Entry 9JSB (electron microscopy, 2.93 A resolution); this record covers chains A and D of the 6 polymer chains in the assembly.

[Chain A]
Protein: Ago
Organism: Novosphingopyxis baekryungensis DSM 16222
Amino-acid sequence (485 residues; row label = number of the first residue in the row):
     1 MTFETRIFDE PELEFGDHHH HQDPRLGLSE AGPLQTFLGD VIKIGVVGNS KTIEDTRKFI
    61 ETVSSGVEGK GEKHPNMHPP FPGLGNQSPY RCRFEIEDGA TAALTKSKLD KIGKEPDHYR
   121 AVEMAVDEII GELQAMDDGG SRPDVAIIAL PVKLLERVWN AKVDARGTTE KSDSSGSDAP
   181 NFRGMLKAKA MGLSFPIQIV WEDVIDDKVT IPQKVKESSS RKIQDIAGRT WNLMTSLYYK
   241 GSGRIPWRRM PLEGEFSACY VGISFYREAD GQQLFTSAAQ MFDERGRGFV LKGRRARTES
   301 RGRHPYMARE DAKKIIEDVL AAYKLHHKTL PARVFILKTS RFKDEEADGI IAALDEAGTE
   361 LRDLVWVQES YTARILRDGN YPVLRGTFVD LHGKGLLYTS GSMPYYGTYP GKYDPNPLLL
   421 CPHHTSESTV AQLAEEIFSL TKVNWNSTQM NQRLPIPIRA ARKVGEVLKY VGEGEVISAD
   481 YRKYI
Unresolved in the structure: 1-2
Metal / ion sites: Mg2+: N446 (shared with 2 residues of chain G)
From the paper describing this entry:
  - self-association interface (contacts with another copy of this molecule); pairs are residue here / residue on that copy: T168-R301
  - binding site for the 5-nt RNA strand: W159, N181, F182, R183, K187, W201, R221, Q224, N232, L233, K240, S447, N451, R459
  - specificity-determining residues: N181, N232
  - mutagenesis - E97A/G140A/R142A/R244A, Q134A/R142A/R295A/D480A, E253A/F256A/R285A/R287A/K324A/E360A: abolished catalytic activity

[Chain D]
Protein: Dren-apaz
Organism: Novosphingopyxis baekryungensis DSM 16222
Amino-acid sequence (442 residues; numbered 1 to 442; the number before each row is that of its first residue):
     1 MTKKITANQI IGEIGENEVR GRFLTLGWQF DGRSRLEAGI DGIAEVMNEG QPMARMIAVQ
    61 IKSTKEGKYT SESDTSFTYL LRTQDLAYWR GSNLPVIVVF YRQSDHSFYW KEVSRDAGPG
   121 ERRLNIDKVA DLFNASTVNK LAALTVPKTG LGYYVPPLGG GEDALINMLP LTLPNEMYIA
   181 STTYEPRKAI AVILNGDGPK RFDWVINGGT FWSFHDPRTS ACSEIVDIDQ VEAINTKELA
   241 LHDDIDEQNR FSHLLRQTLR YQTDSDLGWD KDHKALYFRA IEREVSRNFA YTSSKKKTDA
   301 NVVSVFKNSK DETRVSFVRH HAFSPRFELM ADQWYLIITP TYYYTTNGYA PHQFAAPLLA
   361 GKKRLDKSAA LRGQVIMWHR FLTQSDHEDL FHSEETPEAY LMFGEPPSIH LDVRVPEDGW
   421 VKEKVKRIDE AAQGEGLFSD DI
Unresolved in the structure: 1-160, 187-192, 307-317, 383-399, 414-442
From the paper describing this entry:
  - self-association interface (contacts with another copy of this molecule); pairs are residue here / residue on that copy: Y261-F354 (pi stacking), F354-R260
  - mutagenesis - E13A/N17A/R20A/Q29A/D31A/R33A/E45A, D41A, Q60A: abolished catalytic activity
  - mutagenesis - K62A: decreased catalytic activity

[Chain A / chain D interface]
Contacting residue pairs (41):
  F3(A) - M330(D)  hydrophobic
  F3(A) - I409(D)  hydrogen bond (backbone-backbone)
  T5(A) - H410(D)  hydrogen bond
  T5(A) - L411(D)
  I7(A) - D412(D)
  Y371(A) - E328(D)  hydrogen bond
  Y371(A) - I337(D)
  T372(A) - R326(D)  hydrogen bond
  T372(A) - I337(D)
  T372(A) - T339(D)
  A373(A) - I337(D)  hydrophobic
  R374(A) - N167(D)
  L376(A) - A164(D)
  L376(A) - L165(D)
  L376(A) - H410(D)
  L376(A) - D412(D)
  R377(A) - A164(D)
  R377(A) - L165(D)  hydrogen bond (backbone-backbone)
  R377(A) - N167(D)  hydrogen bond
  R377(A) - L371(D)
  R377(A) - R372(D)  hydrogen bond (backbone-side chain)
  R377(A) - V375(D)
  D378(A) - E162(D)
  D378(A) - D163(D)
  D378(A) - A164(D)
  D378(A) - D366(D)
  D378(A) - K367(D)  salt bridge
  G379(A) - L365(D)
  G379(A) - D366(D)  hydrogen bond (backbone-backbone)
  N380(A) - R364(D)
  N380(A) - L365(D)  hydrogen bond (backbone-backbone)
  N380(A) - D366(D)  hydrogen bond
  Y381(A) - D366(D)  hydrogen bond
  Y381(A) - K367(D)
  L384(A) - L365(D)  hydrophobic
  L391(A) - M330(D)
  H392(A) - M330(D)
  H392(A) - D332(D)  salt bridge
  Y409(A) - L365(D)  hydrophobic
  D414(A) - K363(D)  salt bridge
  D414(A) - L365(D)
Other interface residues (no listed pair), chain A (24 interface residues in all): I375, P382, V389, S402, T408, P415
Other interface residues (no listed pair), chain D (32 interface residues in all): I166, M168, F327, A331, Y335, P340, S368, A369, P407

[Summary]
24 residues of chain A face 32 of chain D across their interface; the contacts include 11 hydrogen bonds and 3
salt bridges. Among the polar pairs are D378(A)-K367(D), H392(A)-D332(D) and D414(A)-K363(D). From the paper:
a binding site for the 5-nt RNA strand at W159(A), N181(A) and F182(A) among others; E97A/G140A/R142A/R244A,
Q134A/R142A/R295A/D480A and E253A/F256A/R285A/R287A/K324A/E360A of chain A abolish catalytic activity; 7
substitutions were tested in all.
Here chain A is Ago and chain D is Dren-apaz, both from Novosphingopyxis baekryungensis DSM 16222. Entry 9JSB
(guide-bound NbaSPARDA complexes) was determined by electron microscopy (same publication as 9JSP, 9JSZ and
9JT2).
